4H13 - chains C and H of the 8 polymer chains in the assembly; structure by X-ray diffraction, 3.07 A resolution.

== Chain C ==
Protein: Apocytochrome f
Source organism: Mastigocladus laminosus
UniProt: P83793 (CYF_MASLA); residues 1-289 here correspond to UniProt positions 45-333 (UniProt number = residue number + 44)
Chain sequence (289 residues; each row starts with the number of its first residue):
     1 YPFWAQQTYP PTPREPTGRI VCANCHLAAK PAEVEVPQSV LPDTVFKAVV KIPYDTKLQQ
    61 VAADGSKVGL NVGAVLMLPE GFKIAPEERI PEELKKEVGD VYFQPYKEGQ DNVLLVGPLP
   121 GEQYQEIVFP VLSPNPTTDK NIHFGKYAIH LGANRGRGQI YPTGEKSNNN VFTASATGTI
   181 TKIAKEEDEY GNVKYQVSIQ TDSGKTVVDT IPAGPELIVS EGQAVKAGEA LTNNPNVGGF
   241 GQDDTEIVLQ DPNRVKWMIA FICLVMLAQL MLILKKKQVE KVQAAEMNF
Unresolved in the structure: 289
Bound ions: heme Fe: Tyr1, His26; Cd2+: His143 (shared with 1 residue of chain A)
Ligand contacts:
  - phosphatidic acid (7PH; (1R)-2-(dodecanoyloxy)-1-[(phosphonooxy)methyl]ethyl tetradecanoate): Asp251, Arg254, Trp257, Met258, Phe261
  - heme (HEM): Tyr1, Pro2, Trp4, Ala5, Thr8, Tyr9, Cys22, Cys25, His26, Gln60, Ala63, Gly69, Leu70, Asn71, Val72, Gly73, Ala74, Val75, Pro118, Asn154, Gly156, Arg157, Gly158, Gln159, Ile160, Tyr161, Pro162
Curated features (UniProtKB/Swiss-Prot):
  - binding site (heme): Tyr1, Cys22, Cys25, His26

== Chain H ==
Protein: Cytochrome b6-f complex subunit 8
Source organism: Mastigocladus laminosus
UniProt: P83798 (PETN_MASLA); numbering as in UniProt (aligned over 1-29)
Chain sequence (29 residues; row label = number of the first residue in the row):
     1 MEIDVLGWVA LLVVFTWSIA MVVWGRNGL
Ligand contacts:
  - beta-carotene (BCR): Ser18, Ile19, Val22
  - dioleoyl-phosphatidylcholine (OPC; (7R,17E)-4-hydroxy-N,N,N,7-tetramethyl-7-[(8E)-octadec-8-enoyloxy]-10-oxo-3,5,9-trioxa-4-phosphaheptacos-17-en-1-aminium 4-oxide): Val5, Trp8, Leu11, Leu12, Phe15

== How chain C and chain H interact ==
Residue-residue contacts (29):
  Gln38(C) with Trp8(H), hydrogen bond
  Ser39(C) with Asp4(H)
  Val40(C) with Asp4(H)
  Leu41(C) with Met1(H), hydrogen bond (backbone-side chain)
  Thr44(C) with Met1(H)
  Val255(C) with Ile3(H); Gly7(H)
  Met258(C) with Gly7(H)
  Ile259(C) with Leu6(H), hydrophobic; Gly7(H); Ala10(H), hydrophobic
  Ile262(C) with Val14(H), hydrophobic
  Met266(C) with Val13(H), hydrophobic; Val14(H), hydrophobic; Trp17(H), hydrogen bond (backbone-side chain)
  Gln269(C) with Trp17(H); Ser18(H), hydrogen bond
  Leu270(C) with Met21(H), hydrophobic; Trp24(H), hydrophobic
  Ile273(C) with Met21(H); Trp24(H), hydrophobic; Gly25(H)
  Leu274(C) with Trp24(H), hydrophobic
  Lys276(C) with Gly25(H), hydrogen bond (side chain-backbone); Arg26(H)
  Lys277(C) with Trp24(H); Gly25(H); Asn27(H)
  Glu280(C) with Asn27(H)
Interface residues without a listed pair, chain C (19 interface residues in all): Gln250, Pro252

== Summary ==
19 residues of chain C and 16 residues of chain H are in contact, with 5 hydrogen bonds. Polar contacts
include Gln38(C)-Trp8(H), Leu41(C)-Met1(H) and Met266(C)-Trp17(H). Dioleoyl-phosphatidylcholine is bound
between chain C and chain H. Ligands of chain C: phosphatidic acid and heme.
Chain C is Apocytochrome f and chain H is Cytochrome b6-f complex subunit 8, both from Mastigocladus
laminosus; the structure, Crystal Structure of the Cytochrome b6f Complex from Mastigocladus laminosus with
TDS, was determined by X-ray diffraction (same publication as 4H44).
